PDB entry 9N7D | electron microscopy, 2.50 A resolution | chains A and B

[Chain A]
Molecule: Angiotensin-converting enzyme 2
From: Rattus norvegicus
Notes: EC 3.4.17.23, 3.4.17.-
UniProt: Q5EGZ1 (ACE2_RAT); numbering as in UniProt (aligned over 1-743)
Chain sequence (767 residues; numbered 1 to 767; the number before each row is that of its first residue):
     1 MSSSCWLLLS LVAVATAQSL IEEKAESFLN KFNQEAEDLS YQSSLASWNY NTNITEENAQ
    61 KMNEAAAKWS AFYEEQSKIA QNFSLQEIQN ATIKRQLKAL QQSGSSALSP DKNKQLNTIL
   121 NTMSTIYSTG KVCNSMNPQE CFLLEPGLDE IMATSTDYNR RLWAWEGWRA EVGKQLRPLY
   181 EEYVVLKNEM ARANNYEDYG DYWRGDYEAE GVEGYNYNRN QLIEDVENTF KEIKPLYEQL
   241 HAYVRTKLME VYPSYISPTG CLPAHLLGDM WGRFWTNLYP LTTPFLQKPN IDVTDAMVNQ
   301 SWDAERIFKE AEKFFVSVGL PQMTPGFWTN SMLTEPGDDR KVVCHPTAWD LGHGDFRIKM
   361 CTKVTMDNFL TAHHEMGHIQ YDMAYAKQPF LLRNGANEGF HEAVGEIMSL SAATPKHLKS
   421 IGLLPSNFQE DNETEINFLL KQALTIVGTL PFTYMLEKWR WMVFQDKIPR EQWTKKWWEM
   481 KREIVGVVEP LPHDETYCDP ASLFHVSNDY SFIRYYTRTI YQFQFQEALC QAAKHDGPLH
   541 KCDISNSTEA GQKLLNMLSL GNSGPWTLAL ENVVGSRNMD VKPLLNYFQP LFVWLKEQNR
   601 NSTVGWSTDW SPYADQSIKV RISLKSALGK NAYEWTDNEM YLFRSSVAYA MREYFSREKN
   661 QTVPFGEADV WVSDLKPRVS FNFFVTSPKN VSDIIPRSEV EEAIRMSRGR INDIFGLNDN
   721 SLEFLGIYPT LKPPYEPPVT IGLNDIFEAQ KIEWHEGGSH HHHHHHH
Unresolved in the structure: 1-17, 626-631, 728-767
Construct notes: conflict G742 (Trp in Q5EGZ1); expression tag (744-767)
Cystine bridges: C133-C141, C344-C361, C530-C542
Glycans and other covalent adducts: N-acetylglucosamine (NAG) linked to N53, N82, N90, N432, N546, N690
Metal / ion sites: Zn2+: H374, H378, E402
UniProt features mapped onto this chain:
  - region: R652 to K659 (Essential for cleavage by ADAM17), R697 to G716 (Essential for cleavage by TMPRSS11D and TMPRSS2)
  - active site: E375 (Proton acceptor), H505 (Proton donor)
  - binding site (chloride): R169, W477, K481
  - binding site (substrate): R273, H345, P346, Y515
  - binding site (Zn(2+)): H374, H378, E402
  - glycosylation (N-linked (GlcNAc...) asparagine): N53, N82, N90, N299, N432, N546, N601, N660, N690
Reported in the primary citation:
  - post-translational modification sites: N90
  - mutagenesis - N90A, Q322N: unchanged binding to Spike glycoprotein (chain B)

[Chain B]
Molecule: Spike glycoprotein
UniProt: A0A2I6PIW5 (A0A2I6PIW5_MERS); residue numbers follow UniProt; this construct covers 388-589
Chain sequence (271 residues; numbered 356 to 626; the number before each row is that of its first residue):
   356 MGILPSPGMP ALLSLVSLLS VLLMGCVAET GTECDFSKLF KAAPPQIYNF SRLVFTNCNY
   416 NLTKLLSLFH VSEFSCHQVS PSALASGCYS SLTVDYFAYP LYLASYLQQG STGEIAQYNY
   476 KQDFSNPTCR ILASVPANVS IPKPDKYIWL SQCYSFSAYS GDVPHYVLPG QYTPCLYLTS
   536 SGFDNSYQTN RDFQNKMAAT GVISSMTDNL QMAFVISVQY GTDTNSVCPM QALRLVPRGS
   596 SSGGSGLNDI FEAQKIEWHE GGSHHHHHHH H
Unresolved in the structure: 356-387, 576-579, 585-626
Construct notes: expression tag (356-387, 590-626)
Cystine bridges: C389-C413, C431-C484, C443-C583, C508-C530
Glycans and other covalent adducts: N-acetylglucosamine (NAG) linked to N404, N416, N493
Reported in the primary citation:
  - binding site for N-acetylglucosamine: Y514
  - mutagenesis - Y514A, D517K, T544A: unchanged binding to Angiotensin-converting enzyme 2 (chain A)

[Chain A / chain B interface]
Contacting residue pairs - 37 pairs, chain A then chain B:
  E22(A) - Y514(B)
  E26(A) - S512(B)  hydrogen bond
  E26(A) - A513(B)
  E26(A) - Y514(B)
  L29(A) - A513(B)  hydrophobic
  N30(A) - S512(B)
  N30(A) - A513(B)  hydrogen bond (side chain-backbone)
  N30(A) - K551(B)
  Q34(A) - F511(B)
  Q34(A) - R546(B)  hydrogen bond
  Q34(A) - F548(B)
  D38(A) - R546(B)  salt bridge
  Y41(A) - Y542(B)
  N90(A) - Y514(B)
  T92(A) - A513(B)
  T92(A) - Y514(B)
  I93(A) - A513(B)
  I93(A) - Y514(B)  hydrophobic
  Q96(A) - A513(B)  hydrogen bond (side chain-backbone)
  T324(A) - E469(B)
  P325(A) - L458(B)  hydrophobic
  P325(A) - Y461(B)
  P325(A) - E469(B)
  G326(A) - Y542(B)
  W328(A) - Y461(B)
  N330(A) - Y542(B)
  H353(A) - Q507(B)
  H353(A) - Y542(B)
  H353(A) - T544(B)  hydrogen bond
  H353(A) - R546(B)
  G354(A) - Y542(B)
  D355(A) - Y542(B)
  K387(A) - G516(B)
  K387(A) - D517(B)  hydrogen bond (backbone-backbone)
  K387(A) - P519(B)
  P389(A) - G516(B)
  R393(A) - D517(B)  salt bridge
Also at the interface, not in a pair above, chain A (29 interface residues in all): N33, E37, Q322, M323, T329, A386, Q388
Also at the interface, not in a pair above, chain B (24 interface residues in all): Y457, G468, S506, Y509, S515, Y521, S541, T555
Interface features reported in the paper:
  - specific contacts: P325(A)-Y461(B), T329(A)-Y457(B) (water-mediated contact)
  - hot spots on chain B (mutagenesis) - S512A, A513G, Y542A, R546D, K551D: decreased binding to Angiotensin-converting enzyme 2 (chain A)

[Summary]
The interface between chain A and chain B involves 29 residues on one side and 24 on the other; the contacts
include 6 hydrogen bonds and 2 salt bridges. Among the polar pairs are D38(A)-R546(B), R393(A)-D517(B) and
E26(A)-S512(B). The authors report a contact between P325(A) and Y461(B); a water-mediated contact between
T329(A) and Y457(B). The paper reports a binding site for N-acetylglucosamine at Y514(B); S512A, A513G and
Y542A of chain B, among others, reduce binding to Angiotensin-converting enzyme 2 (chain A); 10 substitutions
were tested in all.
Chain A is Angiotensin-converting enzyme 2 (Rattus norvegicus) and chain B is Spike glycoprotein; the
structure, Structure of the Rattus norvegicus ACE2 receptor bound HsItaly2011 RBD complex, was determined by
electron microscopy, deposited together with 9N7E.
